PDB entry 6RUV | X-ray diffraction, 6.15 A resolution (low resolution: residue-level contacts below are approximate; hydrogen-bond / salt-bridge calls are withheld) | chains A and G of the 14 polymer chains in the assembly

== Chain A (and G) ==
Protein: Complement C3
From: Homo sapiens
Notes: chain G of this document is another copy of the same molecule, construct and numbering; everything in this record applies to it too
UniProtKB: P01024 (CO3_HUMAN); residues 1-645 here correspond to UniProt positions 23-667 (UniProt number = residue number + 22)
Amino-acid sequence (645 residues; each row starts with the number of its first residue):
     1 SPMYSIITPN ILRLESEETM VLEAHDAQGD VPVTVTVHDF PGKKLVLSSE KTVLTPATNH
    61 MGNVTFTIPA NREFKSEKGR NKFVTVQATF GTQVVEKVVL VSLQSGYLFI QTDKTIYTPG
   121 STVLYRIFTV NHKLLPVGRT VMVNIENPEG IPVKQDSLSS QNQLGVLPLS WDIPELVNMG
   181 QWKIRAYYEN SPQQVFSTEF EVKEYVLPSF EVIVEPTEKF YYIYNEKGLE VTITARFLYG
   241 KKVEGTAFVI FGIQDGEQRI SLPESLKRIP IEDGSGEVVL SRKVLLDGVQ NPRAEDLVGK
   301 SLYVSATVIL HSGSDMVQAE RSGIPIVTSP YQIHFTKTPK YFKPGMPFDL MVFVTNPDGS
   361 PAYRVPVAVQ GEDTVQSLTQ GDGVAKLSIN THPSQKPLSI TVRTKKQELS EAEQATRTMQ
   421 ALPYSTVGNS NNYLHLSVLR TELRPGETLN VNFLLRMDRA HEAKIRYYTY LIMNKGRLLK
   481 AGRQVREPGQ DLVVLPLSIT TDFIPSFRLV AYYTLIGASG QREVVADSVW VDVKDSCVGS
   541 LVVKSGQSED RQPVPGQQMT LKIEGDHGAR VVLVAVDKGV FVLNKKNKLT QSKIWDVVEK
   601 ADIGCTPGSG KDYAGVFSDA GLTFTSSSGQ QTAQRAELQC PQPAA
Cystine bridges: C605-C640
Covalent attachments: N-acetylglucosamine (NAG) linked to N63

== Interface between chain A and chain G ==
Contacting residue pairs - 30 pairs, chain A then chain G:
  G345(A) - Q490(G)
  P347(A) - L492(G)
  R364(A) - R444(G)
  Q376(A) - S498(G)
  S377(A) - T448(G)
  L378(A) - G446(G)
  K386(A) - N450(G)
  S388(A) - V494(G)
  N390(A) - V494(G)
  T391(A) - Q490(G)
  H392(A) - Q490(G)
  L439(A) - L439(G)
  T441(A) - T441(G)
  R444(A) - R364(G)
  G446(A) - L378(G)
  T448(A) - S377(G)
  N450(A) - K386(G)
  L454(A) - L492(G)
  Q484(A) - N390(G)
  E487(A) - H392(G)
  Q490(A) - G345(G)
  Q490(A) - T391(G)
  Q490(A) - H392(G)
  L492(A) - P347(G)
  L492(A) - L454(G)
  V493(A) - N390(G)
  V494(A) - S388(G)
  V494(A) - N390(G)
  P496(A) - S388(G)
  S498(A) - Q376(G)
Interface residues without a listed pair, chain A (30 interface residues in all): R440, P445, E447, G489
Interface residues without a listed pair, chain G (32 interface residues in all): Y363, V375, R440, P445, E447, Q484, E487, G489, V493, P496

== In short ==
30 residues of chain A and 32 residues of chain G are in contact. N-acetylglucosamine is covalently linked to
N63(A).
Chain A and chain G are both Complement C3 (Homo sapiens); the structure, Structure of the SCIN stabilized
C3bBb convertase bound to Properdin and a the non-inhibitory nanobody hFPNb1, was determined by X-ray
diffraction together with 6RU5, 6RUR, 6RV6 and 6SEJ from the same study.
